PDB entry 5VHZ | electron microscopy, 8.40 A resolution (very low resolution: no residue pairs are listed; an interface is given only as per-side residue counts) | chains B and C of the 6 polymer chains in the assembly

== Chain B (and C) ==
Name: Glutamate receptor 2, Germ cell-specific gene 1-like protein
From: Rattus norvegicus
Notes: chain C of this document is another copy of the same molecule, construct and numbering; everything in this record applies to it too
UniProtKB: chimeric construct of P19491, D3ZK93: residues 10-826 from P19491 (GRIA2_RAT), isoform P19491-2 positions 25-841 (UniProt number = residue number + 15); residues 830-1066 from D3ZK93 positions 2-238 (UniProt number = residue number - 828)
Sequence (1057 residues; row label = number of the first residue in the row):
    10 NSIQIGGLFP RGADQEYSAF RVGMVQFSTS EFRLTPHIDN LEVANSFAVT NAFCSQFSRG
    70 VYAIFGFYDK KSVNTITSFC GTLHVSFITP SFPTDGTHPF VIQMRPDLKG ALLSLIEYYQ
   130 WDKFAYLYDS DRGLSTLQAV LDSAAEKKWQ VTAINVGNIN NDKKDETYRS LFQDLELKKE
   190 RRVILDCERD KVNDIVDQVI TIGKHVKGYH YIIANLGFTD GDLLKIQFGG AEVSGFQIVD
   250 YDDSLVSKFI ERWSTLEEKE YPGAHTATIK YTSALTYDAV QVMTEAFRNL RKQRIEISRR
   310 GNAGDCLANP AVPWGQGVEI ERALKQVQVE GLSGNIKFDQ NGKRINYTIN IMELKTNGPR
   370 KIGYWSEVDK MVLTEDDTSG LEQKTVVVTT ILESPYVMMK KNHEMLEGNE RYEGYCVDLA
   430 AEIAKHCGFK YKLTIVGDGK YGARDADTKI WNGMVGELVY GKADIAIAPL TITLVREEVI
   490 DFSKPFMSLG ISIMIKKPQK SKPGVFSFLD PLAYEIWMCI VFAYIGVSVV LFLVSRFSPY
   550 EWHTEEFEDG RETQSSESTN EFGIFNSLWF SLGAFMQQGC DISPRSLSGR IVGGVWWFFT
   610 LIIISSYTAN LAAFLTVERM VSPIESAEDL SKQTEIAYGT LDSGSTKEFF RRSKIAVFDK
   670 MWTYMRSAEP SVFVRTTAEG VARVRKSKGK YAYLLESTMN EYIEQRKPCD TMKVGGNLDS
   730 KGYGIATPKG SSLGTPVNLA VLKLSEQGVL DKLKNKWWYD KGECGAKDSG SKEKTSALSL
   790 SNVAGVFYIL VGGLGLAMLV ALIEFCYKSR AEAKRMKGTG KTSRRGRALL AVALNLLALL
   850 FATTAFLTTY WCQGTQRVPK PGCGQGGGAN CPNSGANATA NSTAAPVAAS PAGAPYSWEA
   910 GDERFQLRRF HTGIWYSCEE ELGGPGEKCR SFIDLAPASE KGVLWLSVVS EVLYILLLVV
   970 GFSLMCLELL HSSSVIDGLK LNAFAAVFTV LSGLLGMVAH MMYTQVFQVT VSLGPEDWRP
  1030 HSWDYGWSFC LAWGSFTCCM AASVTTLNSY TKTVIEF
Disordered / not traced: 545-572, 818-1066 (chain C: 545-572, 821-1066)
Construct notes: conflict E241 (Asn256 in P19491), L382 (Val397 in P19491), E384 (Gly405 in P19491), D385 (Asn406 in P19491), Q392 (Asn413 in P19491); linker (827-829)
Disulfides: C63-C315, C718-C773
Small-molecule neighbours: quisqualate (QUS; (S)-2-amino-3-(3,5-dioxo-[1,2,4]oxadiazolidin-2-yl)-propionic acid): Y450, P478, L479, T480, R485, L650, S652, G653, S654, T655, K656, L704, E705, M708, Y732
Curated features (UniProtKB/Swiss-Prot):
  - glycosylation: N355 (N-linked (GlcNAc...) asparagine)

== Chain B / chain C interface ==
At this resolution (8 A) residue pairs are not listed: 51 residues of chain B and 46 of chain C lie at the interface.

== Overview ==
Chain B and chain C form an interface of 51 and 46 residues respectively. Chain B binds quisqualate.
Chain B and chain C are both Glutamate receptor 2, Germ cell-specific gene 1-like protein (Rattus norvegicus);
the structure, GluA2-2xGSG1L bound to L-Quisqualate, was determined by electron microscopy (same publication
as 5VHW, 5VHX and 5VHY).
